3W6S - chain A; structure by X-ray diffraction, 1.90 A resolution.

# Chain A
Protein: MPR1 protein
Organism: Saccharomyces cerevisiae
Notes: EC 2.3.1.-
Reference sequence: E9P8D2 (E9P8D2_YEASX); residue numbers follow UniProt; this construct covers 1-229
Amino-acid sequence (243 residues; numbered -13 to 229; the number before each row is that of its first residue; numbers below 1 keep their minus sign (Met-13 is residue -13)):
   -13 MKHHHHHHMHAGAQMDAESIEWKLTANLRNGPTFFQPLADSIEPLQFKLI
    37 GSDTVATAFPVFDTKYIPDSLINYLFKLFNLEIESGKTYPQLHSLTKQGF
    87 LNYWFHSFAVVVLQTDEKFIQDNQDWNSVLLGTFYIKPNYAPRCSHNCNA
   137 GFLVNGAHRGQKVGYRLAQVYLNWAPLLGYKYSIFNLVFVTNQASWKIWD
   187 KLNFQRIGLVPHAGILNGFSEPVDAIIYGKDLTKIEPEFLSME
Disordered / not traced: -13 to 4
Differences from the reference sequence: expression tag (-13 to 0)
Curated features (UniProtKB/Swiss-Prot):
  - binding site (substrate): Asn135, Asn172, Leu173
  - binding site (CoA): Arg145 to Gly150
  - natural variant: Gly85 (G85E: In allele MPR2)
  - mutagenesis: Asn135 (N135A: Increases the KM for AZC 20-fold; N135D: Abolishes AZC acetyltransferase activity), Arg145 (R145A: Abolishes acetyltransferase activity), Gly146 (G146A: No effect), Gln147 (Q147A: No effect), Lys148 (K148A/G: No effect), Val149 (V149A: Abolishes acetyltransferase activity), Gly150 (G150A: Abolishes acetyltransferase activity), Asn178 (N178A: Causes a 40-fold reduction in the apparent kcat value)
Ion coordination: Mg2+ near Asp26 (its only coordinating residue here)
From the paper describing this entry:
  - mutagenesis - F65L: increased stability (citing earlier work)
  - catalytic residues: Phe138 (proposed by the authors, not directly observed)
  - catalytic residues: Asn135, Asn178
  - mutagenesis - N135A (20-fold): decreased binding to AZC
  - mutagenesis - N135D: abolished catalytic activity on AZC
  - mutagenesis - N125A, N135D, N172A, N178A (40-fold), N178D: decreased catalytic activity
  - mutagenesis - N178D: abolished catalytic activity
  - mutagenesis - N135D, N178D: abolished growth in response to AZC

# Summary
UniProt lists 3 substrate-binding residues, 6 CoA-binding residues and 8 mutagenesis sites. From the paper:
catalytic residues Phe138, Asn135 and Asn178; N125A, N135D and N172A, among others, reduce catalytic activity;
7 substitutions were tested in all.
Chain A is MPR1 protein (Saccharomyces cerevisiae); the structure, yeast N-acetyltransferase Mpr1 involved in
oxidative stress tolerance via proline metabolism, was determined by X-ray diffraction, deposited together
with 3W6X and 3W91.
